Entry 6J5F (X-ray diffraction, 1.80 A resolution); this record covers chains A and H of the 3 polymer chains in the assembly.

# Chain A
Molecule: Envelope protein
Organism: Tick-borne encephalitis virus
Notes: fragment: Domain III
UniProtKB: A0A096YGU7 (A0A096YGU7_9FLAV); residues 301-401 here correspond to UniProt positions 53-153 (UniProt number = residue number - 248)
Sequence (101 residues; numbered 301 to 401; the number before each row is that of its first residue):
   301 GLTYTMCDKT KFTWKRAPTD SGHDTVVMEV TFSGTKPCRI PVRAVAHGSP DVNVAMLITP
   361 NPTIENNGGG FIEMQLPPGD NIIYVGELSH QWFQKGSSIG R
Disordered / not traced: 301-303, 398-401
Disulfide bonds: C307-C338

# Chain H
Molecule: antibody heavy chain
Organism: Mus musculus
Notes: antibody fragment or engineered binder
Sequence (120 residues; row label = number of the first residue in the row):
     1 QVQLQQSGPE LVKPGASVKM SCKASGYTFT DYVIGWVKQR TGQGLEWIGE IYPGSGTTYY
    61 NEKFKDKATL TADKSSNTAY MQLSSLTSED SAVYFCARGE DGYYIALDYW GQGTTVTVSS
Disulfide bonds: C22-C96

# Interface between chain A and chain H
Pairs across the interface - 19 pairs, chain A then chain H:
  D308(A) - G102(H)
  D308(A) - Y103(H)  hydrogen bond (side chain-backbone)
  D308(A) - Y104(H)  hydrogen bond (side chain-backbone)
  K309(A) - Y103(H)
  T310(A) - Y103(H)
  K311(A) - Y104(H)  hydrogen bond (side chain-backbone)
  F332(A) - Y59(H)  hydrogen bond (backbone-side chain)
  S333(A) - Y52(H)
  S333(A) - Y59(H)
  G334(A) - Y52(H)
  G334(A) - T57(H)
  G334(A) - Y59(H)  hydrogen bond (backbone-side chain)
  T335(A) - Y52(H)
  T335(A) - S55(H)  hydrogen bond
  T335(A) - T57(H)
  T335(A) - D101(H)
  K336(A) - S55(H)
  K336(A) - T57(H)  hydrogen bond (backbone-side chain)
  K336(A) - Y59(H)
Other interface residues (no listed pair), chain H (9 interface residues in all): I105
Interface features reported in the paper:
  - residue pairs: D308(A)-Y104(H), K311(A)-Y104(H) (hydrogen bond), F332(A)-Y59(H), G334(A)-Y59(H), T335(A)-S55(H), K336(A)-T57(H)
  - epitope / paratope residues, chain A: D308(A), K311(A), F332(A), G334(A), T335(A), K336(A)
  - epitope / paratope residues, chain H: S55(H), T57(H), Y59(H), Y104(H)

# Overview
Chain A and chain H each contribute 9 residues to their interface, with 7 hydrogen bonds. Polar contacts
include D308(A)-Y103(H), D308(A)-Y104(H) and K311(A)-Y104(H). The authors report contacts between D308(A) and
Y104(H), F332(A) and Y59(H) and G334(A) and Y59(H) among others; a hydrogen bond between K311(A) and Y104(H).
From the paper: epitope/paratope residues D308(A), K311(A) and S55(H) among others.
Chain A is Envelope protein (Tick-borne encephalitis virus) and chain H is antibody heavy chain (Mus
musculus); the structure, Complex structure of MAb 4.2-scFv with tick-borne encephalitis virus envelope
protein Domain III, was determined by X-ray diffraction together with 6J5C, 6J5D and 6J5G from the same study.
